Entry 6S1X (X-ray diffraction, 1.76 A resolution); this record covers chain A.

== Chain A ==
Molecule: Glutamate carboxypeptidase 2
From: Homo sapiens
Notes: EC 3.4.17.21
UniProtKB: Q04609 (FOLH1_HUMAN); numbering as in UniProt (aligned over 44-750)
Amino-acid sequence (707 residues; numbered 44 to 750; the number before each row is that of its first residue):
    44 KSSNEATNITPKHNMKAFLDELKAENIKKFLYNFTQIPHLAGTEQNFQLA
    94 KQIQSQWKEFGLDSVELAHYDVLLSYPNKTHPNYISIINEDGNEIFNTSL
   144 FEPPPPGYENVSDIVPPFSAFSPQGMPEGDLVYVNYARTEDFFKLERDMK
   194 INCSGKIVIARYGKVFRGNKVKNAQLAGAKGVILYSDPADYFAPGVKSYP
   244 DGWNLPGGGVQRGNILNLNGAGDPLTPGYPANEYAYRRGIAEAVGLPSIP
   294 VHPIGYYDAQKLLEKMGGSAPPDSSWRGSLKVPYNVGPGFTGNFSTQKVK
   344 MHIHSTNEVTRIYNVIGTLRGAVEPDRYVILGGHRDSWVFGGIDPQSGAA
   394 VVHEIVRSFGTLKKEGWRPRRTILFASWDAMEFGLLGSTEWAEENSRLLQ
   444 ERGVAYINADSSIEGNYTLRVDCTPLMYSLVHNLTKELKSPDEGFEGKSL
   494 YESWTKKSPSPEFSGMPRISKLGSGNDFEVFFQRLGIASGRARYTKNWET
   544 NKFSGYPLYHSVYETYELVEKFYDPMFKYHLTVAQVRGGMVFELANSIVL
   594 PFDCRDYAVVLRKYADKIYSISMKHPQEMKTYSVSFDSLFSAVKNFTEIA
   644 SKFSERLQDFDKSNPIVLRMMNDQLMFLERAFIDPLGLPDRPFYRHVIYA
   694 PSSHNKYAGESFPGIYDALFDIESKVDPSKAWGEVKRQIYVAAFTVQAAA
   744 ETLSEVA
Unresolved in the structure: 44-54
Sequence notes: engineered mutation Met424 (Glu in Q04609)
Curated features (UniProtKB/Swiss-Prot):
  - active site (Charge relay system): Ser628, Asp666, His689
  - binding site (substrate): Arg210, Asn257, Ser517, Gly518, Asn519, Arg534 to Arg536, Tyr552, His553, Lys699, Tyr700
  - binding site (Ca(2+)): Thr269, Tyr272, Glu433, Glu436
  - binding site (Zn(2+)): His377, Asp387, Glu425, Asp453, His553
  - glycosylation (N-linked (GlcNAc...) asparagine): Asn51, Asn76, Asn121, Asn140, Asn153, Asn195, Asn336, Asn459, Asn476, Asn638
  - natural variant: His475 (H475Y: Correlates with lower folate and higher homocysteine levels)
  - mutagenesis: Asn51 (N51A: Loss of glycosylation. Reduces enzyme activity), Asn76 (N76A: Loss of glycosylation. Reduces enzyme activity), Asn121 (N121A: Loss of glycosylation. Severely reduced enzyme activity), Asn140 (N140A: Loss of glycosylation. Severely reduced enzyme activity), Asn153 (N153A: Loss of glycosylation. Severely reduced enzyme activity), Asn195 (N195A: Loss of glycosylation. Severely reduced enzyme activity), Asn336 (N336A: Loss of glycosylation. Reduces enzyme activity), His377 (H377A/G/Q: Complete loss of activity), Asp379 (D379E/N: Complete loss of activity), Asp387 (D387E/L: Complete loss of activity; D387N: No effect on enzyme activity), Pro388 (P388A: No effect on enzyme activity), Glu425 (E425Q/D: Complete loss of activity), 6 further mutagenesis entries in UniProt
Covalent attachments: N-acetylglucosamine (NAG) linked to Asn76, Asn121, Asn140, Asn195, Asn459; glycan linked to Asn476, Asn638
Ion coordination: Ca2+: Thr269, Tyr272, Glu433, Glu436; Zn2+ site 1: His377, Asp387, Asp453; Zn2+ site 2: Asp387, Glu425, His553 (together with KRZ)
Small-molecule neighbours: KRZ ((2S)-2-[[(3S)-3-[3-[(4-iodophenyl)carbonylamino]propanoylamino]-4-oxidanyl-4-oxidanylidene-butyl]carbamoylamino]pentanedioic acid): Phe209, Arg210, Gly256, Asn257, Asp387, Met424, Glu425, Gly427, Leu428, Asp453, Glu457, Arg463, Val464, Asp465, Ser517, Gly518, Asn519, Arg534, Ala535, Arg536, Trp541, Ser547, Tyr552, His553, Lys699, Tyr700

== In short ==
Bound to chain A: compound KRZ. N-acetylglucosamine is covalently linked to Asn76, Asn121, Asn140, Asn195,
Asn459 and Asn476 and 1 more. Thr269, Tyr272, Glu433 and Glu436 coordinate Ca2+. UniProt lists 3 active-site
residues, 12 substrate-binding residues, 4 Ca2+-binding residues and 5 Zn2+-binding residues.
Chain A is Glutamate carboxypeptidase 2 (Homo sapiens); the structure, X-ray structure of human glutamate
carboxypeptidase II (GCPII)-E424M inactive mutant, in complex with a inhibitor KB1160, was determined by X-ray
diffraction, deposited together with 6RBC.
